PDB entry 1LSZ | X-ray diffraction, 2.00 A resolution | chain A

[Chain A]
Protein: Hen egg white lysozyme
Organism: Gallus gallus
Notes: EC 3.2.1.17
Reference sequence: P00698 (LYC_CHICK); residues -17 to 129 here correspond to UniProt positions 1-147 (UniProt number = residue number + 18)
Amino-acid sequence (147 residues; numbered -17 to 129; the number before each row is that of its first residue; numbers below 1 keep their minus sign (Met-17 is residue -17)):
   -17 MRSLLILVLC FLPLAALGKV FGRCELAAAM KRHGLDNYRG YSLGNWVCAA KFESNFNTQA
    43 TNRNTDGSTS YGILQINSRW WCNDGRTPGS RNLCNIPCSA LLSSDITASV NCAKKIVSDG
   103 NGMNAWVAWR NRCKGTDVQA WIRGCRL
Not modelled in the structure: -17 to 0
Disulfide bonds: Cys6-Cys127, Cys30-Cys115, Cys64-Cys80, Cys76-Cys94
Construct notes: conflict Ser52 (Asp70 in P00698)
UniProt features mapped onto this chain:
  - active site: Glu35
  - binding site (substrate): Asp101

[Overview]
UniProt lists active-site residue Glu35 and substrate-binding residue Asp101.
Chain A is Hen egg white lysozyme (Gallus gallus); the structure, Crystal structure of the mutant D52S hen egg
white lysozyme with an oligosaccharide product, was determined by X-ray diffraction, deposited together with
1LSY.
